Entry 3UYX (X-ray diffraction, 1.80 A resolution); this record covers chain A.

Chain A:
Name: Hemagglutinin
Organism: Influenza A virus
UniProtKB: C3W5S1 (C3W5S1_I09A0); residues 54-267 here correspond to UniProt positions 65-278 (UniProt number = residue number + 11)
Amino-acid sequence (214 residues; row label = number of the first residue in the row):
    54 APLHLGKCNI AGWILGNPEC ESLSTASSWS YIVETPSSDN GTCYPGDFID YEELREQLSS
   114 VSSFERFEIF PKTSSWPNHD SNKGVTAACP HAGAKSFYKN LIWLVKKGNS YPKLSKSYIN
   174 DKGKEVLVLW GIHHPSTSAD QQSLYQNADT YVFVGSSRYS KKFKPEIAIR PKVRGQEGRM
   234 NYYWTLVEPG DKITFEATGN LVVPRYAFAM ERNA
Unresolved in the structure: 266-267
Cystine bridges: C61-C73, C96-C142
Sequence notes: engineered mutation G228 (Asp239 in C3W5S1)

In short:
Chain A is Hemagglutinin (Influenza A virus); the structure, Crystal structures of globular head of 2009
pandemic H1N1 hemagglutinin, was determined by X-ray diffraction (same publication as 3UYW).
